Entry 7MLJ (X-ray diffraction, 3.75 A resolution); this record covers chains A and C of the 9 polymer chains in the assembly.

[Chain A]
Molecule: DNA-directed RNA polymerase subunit alpha
Organism: Thermus thermophilus (strain HB8 / ATCC 27634 / DSM 579)
Notes: EC 2.7.7.6
Reference sequence: Q5SHR6 (RPOA_THET8); residue numbers follow UniProt; this construct covers 1-315
Chain sequence (315 residues; numbered 1 to 315; the number before each row is that of its first residue):
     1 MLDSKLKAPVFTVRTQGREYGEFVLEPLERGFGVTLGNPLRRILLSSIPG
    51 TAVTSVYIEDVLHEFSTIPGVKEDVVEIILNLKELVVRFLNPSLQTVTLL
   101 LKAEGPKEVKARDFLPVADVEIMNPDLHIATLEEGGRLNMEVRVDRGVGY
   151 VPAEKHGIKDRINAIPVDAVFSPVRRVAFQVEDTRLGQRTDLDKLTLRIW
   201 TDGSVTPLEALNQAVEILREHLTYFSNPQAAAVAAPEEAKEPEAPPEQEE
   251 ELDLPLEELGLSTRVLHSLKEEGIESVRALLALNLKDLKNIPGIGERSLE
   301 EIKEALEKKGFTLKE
Disordered / not traced: 1-3, 230-315

[Chain C]
Molecule: DNA-directed RNA polymerase subunit beta
Organism: Thermus thermophilus (strain HB8 / ATCC 27634 / DSM 579)
Notes: EC 2.7.7.6
Reference sequence: Q8RQE9 (RPOB_THET8); numbering as in UniProt (aligned over 1-1119)
Chain sequence (1119 residues; each row starts with the number of its first residue):
     1 MEIKRFGRIREVIPLPPLTEIQVESYRRALQADVPPEKRENVGIQAAFRE
    51 TFPIEEEDKGKGGLVLDFLEYRLGEPPFPQDECREKDLTYQAPLYARLQL
   101 IHKDTGLIKEDEVFLGHIPLMTEDGSFIINGADRVIVSQIHRSPGVYFTP
   151 DPARPGRYIASIIPLPKRGPWIDLEVEPNGVVSMKVNKRKFPLVLLLRVL
   201 GYDQETLARELGAYGELVQGLMDESVFAMRPEEALIRLFTLLRPGDPPKR
   251 DKAVAYVYGLIADPRRYDLGEAGRYKAEEKLGIRLSGRTLARFEDGEFKD
   301 EVFLPTLRYLFALTAGVPGHEVDDIDHLGNRRIRTVGELMTDQFRVGLAR
   351 LARGVRERMLMGSEDSLTPAKLVNSRPLEAAIREFFSRSQLSQFKDETNP
   401 LSSLRHKRRISALGPGGLTRERAGFDVRDVHRTHYGRICPVETPEGANIG
   451 LITSLAAYARVDELGFIRTPYRRVVGGVVTDEVVYMTATEEDRYTIAQAN
   501 TPLEGNRIAAERVVARRKGEPVIVSPEEVEFMDVSPKQVFSVNTNLIPFL
   551 EHDDANRALMGSNMQTQAVPLIRAQAPVVMTGLEERVVRDSLAALYAEED
   601 GEVAKVDGNRIVVRYEDGRLVEYPLRRFYRSNQGTALDQRPRVVVGQRVR
   651 KGDLLADGPASENGFLALGQNVLVAIMPFDGYNFEDAIVISEELLKRDFY
   701 TSIHIERYEIEARDTKLGPERITRDIPHLSEAALRDLDEEGVVRIGAEVK
   751 PGDILVGRTSFKGESEPTPEERLLRSIFGEKARDVKDTSLRVPPGEGGIV
   801 VRTVRLRRGDPGVELKPGVREVVRVYVAQKRKLQVGDKLANRHGNKGVVA
   851 KILPVEDMPHLPDGTPVDVILNPLGVPSRMNLGQILETHLGLAGYFLGQR
   901 YISPIFDGAKEPEIKELLAQAFEVYFGKRKGEGFGVDKREVEVLRRAEKL
   951 GLVTPGKTPEEQLKELFLQGKVVLYDGRTGEPIEGPIVVGQMFIMKLYHM
  1001 VEDKMHARSTGPYSLITQQPLGGKAQFGGQRFGEMEVWALEAYGAAHTLQ
  1051 EMLTLKSDDIEGRNAAYEAIIKGEDVPEPSVPESFRVLVKELQALALDVQ
  1101 TLDEKDNPVDIFEGLASKR
Disordered / not traced: 57-63, 1119

[How chain A and chain C interact]
Pairs across the interface - 74 pairs, chain A then chain C:
  Glu22(A) with Phe934(C)
  Asn38(A) with Gly977(C); Arg978(C), hydrogen bond (side chain-backbone); Thr979(C), hydrogen bond (side chain-backbone); Gly980(C), hydrogen bond (side chain-backbone)
  Arg41(A) with Glu856(C); His860(C), hydrogen bond; Gly864(C)
  Arg42(A) with Glu856(C), hydrogen bond (side chain-backbone); Asp857(C), salt bridge; Gly977(C), hydrogen bond (side chain-backbone); Arg978(C)
  Ser46(A) with Glu856(C)
  Leu62(A) with Ile745(C), hydrophobic
  His63(A) with Ile745(C); Ile799(C); Val800(C); Val801(C)
  Glu64(A) with Lys830(C), salt bridge
  Phe65(A) with Phe628(C); Ile703(C), hydrophobic; Val801(C), hydrophobic
  Ser66(A) with Phe628(C)
  Thr67(A) with Gly608(C); Asn609(C), hydrogen bond
  Ile68(A) with Asp607(C)
  Pro69(A) with Asp607(C)
  Gly70(A) with Asp607(C), hydrogen bond (backbone-side chain)
  Val71(A) with Asp607(C), hydrogen bond (backbone-side chain); Gly608(C), hydrogen bond (backbone-backbone)
  Lys72(A) with Val606(C); Gly608(C); Pro641(C); Val643(C), hydrogen bond (side chain-backbone)
  Asp74(A) with Arg627(C), salt bridge; Arg640(C)
  Leu80(A) with Arg573(C); Asp698(C)
  Lys83(A) with Lys696(C), hydrogen bond (side chain-backbone); Asp698(C), salt bridge
  Glu133(A) with Lys605(C); Val606(C), hydrogen bond (side chain-backbone); Arg610(C), salt bridge
  Tyr150(A) with Leu695(C), hydrogen bond (side chain-backbone); Lys696(C); Lys832(C)
  Ile162(A) with Arg744(C)
  Asp168(A) with Asp698(C); Lys832(C), salt bridge
  Arg176(A) with Asp863(C), hydrogen bond (side chain-backbone); Gly864(C)
  Val177(A) with Gly864(C)
  Ala178(A) with Pro862(C); Asp863(C); Gly864(C)
  Phe179(A) with Asp937(C); Arg939(C), hydrogen bond (backbone-side chain)
  Gln180(A) with Arg929(C), hydrogen bond; Phe934(C); Gly935(C), hydrogen bond (side chain-backbone); Val936(C); Asp937(C)
  Val181(A) with Asp937(C), hydrogen bond (backbone-side chain); Lys938(C), hydrogen bond (backbone-backbone)
  Glu182(A) with Phe934(C); Gly935(C), hydrogen bond (side chain-backbone); Lys938(C)
  Asp183(A) with Lys938(C), salt bridge
  Asp191(A) with Lys938(C), salt bridge
  Leu192(A) with Lys938(C), hydrogen bond (backbone-side chain)
  Asp193(A) with Lys938(C), salt bridge
  Thr196(A) with Phe934(C)
  Arg198(A) with Glu932(C), salt bridge; Phe934(C)
Interface residues without a listed pair, chain A (43 interface residues in all): Val34, Leu45, Val76, Thr131, Glu154, Val170, Trp200
Interface residues without a listed pair, chain C (51 interface residues in all): Arg642, Val644, Val645, Glu692, Gly746, Ala828, Gln829, Val855, Thr865, Asp976

[In short]
43 residues of chain A face 51 of chain C across their interface, with 22 hydrogen bonds and 10 salt bridges.
Polar contacts include Arg42(A)-Asp857(C), Glu64(A)-Lys830(C) and Asp74(A)-Arg627(C).
Chain A is DNA-directed RNA polymerase subunit alpha and chain C is DNA-directed RNA polymerase subunit beta,
both from Thermus thermophilus (strain HB8 / ATCC 27634 / DSM 579); the structure, Crystal structure of
Thermus thermophilus reiterative transcription complex with 4nt oligo-G RNA, was determined by X-ray
diffraction together with 7MLB, 7MLI and 7RDQ from the same study.
